PDB entry 7NKQ | electron microscopy, 2.98 A resolution | chains A and b of the 8 polymer chains in the assembly

== Chain A ==
Protein: ATP synthase subunit alpha
Organism: Mycolicibacterium smegmatis MC2 155
Notes: EC 7.1.2.2
UniProtKB: A0R202 (ATPA_MYCS2); residues 1-548 here = UniProt positions 1-548
Amino-acid sequence (548 residues; each row starts with the number of its first residue):
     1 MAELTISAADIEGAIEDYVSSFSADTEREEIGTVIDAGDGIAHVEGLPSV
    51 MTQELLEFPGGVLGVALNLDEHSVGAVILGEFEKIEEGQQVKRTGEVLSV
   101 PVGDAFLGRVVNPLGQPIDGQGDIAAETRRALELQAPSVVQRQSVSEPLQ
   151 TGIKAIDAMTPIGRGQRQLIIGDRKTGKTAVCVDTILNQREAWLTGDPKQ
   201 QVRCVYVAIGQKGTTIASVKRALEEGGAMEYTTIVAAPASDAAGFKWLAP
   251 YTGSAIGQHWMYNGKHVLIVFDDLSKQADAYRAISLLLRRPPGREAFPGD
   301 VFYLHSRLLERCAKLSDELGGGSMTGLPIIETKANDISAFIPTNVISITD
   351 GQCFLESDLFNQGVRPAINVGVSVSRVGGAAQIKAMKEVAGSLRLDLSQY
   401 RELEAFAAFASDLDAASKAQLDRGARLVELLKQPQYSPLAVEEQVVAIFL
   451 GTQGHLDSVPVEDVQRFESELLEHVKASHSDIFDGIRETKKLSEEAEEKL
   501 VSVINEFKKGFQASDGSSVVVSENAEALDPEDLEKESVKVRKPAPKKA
Not modelled in the structure: 1-4, 38-41, 98-110, 126-548
UniProt features mapped onto this chain:
  - binding site (ATP): Gly172 to Thr179
  - site: Ser373 (Required for activity)

== Chain b ==
Protein: ATP synthase subunit b
Organism: Mycolicibacterium smegmatis MC2 155
Notes: engineered mutation(s): C-ter 10His tag
UniProtKB: A0R204 (ATPF_MYCS2); residues 1-170 here = UniProt positions 1-170
Amino-acid sequence (180 residues; row label = number of the first residue in the row):
     1 MGEFSATILAASQAAEEGGGGSNFLIPNGTFFAVLIIFLIVLGVISKWVV
    51 PPISKVLAEREAMLAKTAADNRKSAEQVAAAQADYEKEMAEARAQASALR
   101 DEARAAGRSVVDEKRAQASGEVAQTLTQADQQLSAQGDQVRSGLESSVDG
   151 LSAKLASRILGVDVNSGGTQHHHHHHHHHH
Not modelled in the structure: 1-129, 167-180
Differences from the reference sequence: expression tag (171-180)

== Chain A / chain b interface ==
Pairs across the interface (16):
  Thr5(A) with Gln136(b)
  Ile6(A) with Val140(b)
  Ile11(A) with Leu144(b), hydrophobic
  Glu12(A) with Ser147(b), hydrogen bond
  Glu16(A) with Leu151(b); Lys154(b)
  Val19(A) with Leu151(b); Lys154(b); Leu155(b); Arg158(b)
  Ser20(A) with Lys154(b); Arg158(b), hydrogen bond (backbone-side chain)
  Ser21(A) with Arg158(b), hydrogen bond (backbone-side chain)
  Phe22(A) with Arg158(b), hydrogen bond (backbone-side chain); Ile159(b), hydrophobic
  Ser23(A) with Arg158(b), hydrogen bond
Other interface residues (no listed pair), chain A (11 interface residues in all): Ile15
Other interface residues (no listed pair), chain b (10 interface residues in all): Leu133

== Overview ==
The interface between chain A and chain b involves 11 residues on one side and 10 on the other, with 5
hydrogen bonds. Among the polar pairs are Glu12(A)-Ser147(b), Ser20(A)-Arg158(b) and Ser21(A)-Arg158(b).
UniProt lists 8 ATP-binding residues on chain A.
Here chain A is ATP synthase subunit alpha and chain b is ATP synthase subunit b, both from Mycolicibacterium
smegmatis MC2 155. Entry 7NKQ (Mycobacterium smegmatis ATP synthase b-delta state 3) was determined by
electron microscopy (same publication as 7NJK, 7NJL, 7NJM, 7NJN, 7NJO, 7NJP and 20 further entries).
